PDB entry 9CRO | electron microscopy, 3.50 A resolution | chains S and F of the 15 polymer chains in the assembly

[Chain S]
Molecule: 63-nt RNA strand
Organism: Saccharolobus solfataricus
Sequence (63 nucleotides; each row starts with the number of its first residue):
     1 AUUGAAAGUUCUGUUUCGAAGAAAACCCGCCUCAGAUUCAUUAUGGGGAU
    51 AAUCUCUUAUAGA
Not modelled in the structure: 45-63

[Chain F]
Name: CRISPR-associated aCascade subunit Cas7/Csa2 2
Organism: Saccharolobus solfataricus P2
UniProtKB: Q97Y91 (CSA2B_SACS2); residues 1-321 here = UniProt positions 1-321
Sequence (321 residues; row label = number of the first residue in the row):
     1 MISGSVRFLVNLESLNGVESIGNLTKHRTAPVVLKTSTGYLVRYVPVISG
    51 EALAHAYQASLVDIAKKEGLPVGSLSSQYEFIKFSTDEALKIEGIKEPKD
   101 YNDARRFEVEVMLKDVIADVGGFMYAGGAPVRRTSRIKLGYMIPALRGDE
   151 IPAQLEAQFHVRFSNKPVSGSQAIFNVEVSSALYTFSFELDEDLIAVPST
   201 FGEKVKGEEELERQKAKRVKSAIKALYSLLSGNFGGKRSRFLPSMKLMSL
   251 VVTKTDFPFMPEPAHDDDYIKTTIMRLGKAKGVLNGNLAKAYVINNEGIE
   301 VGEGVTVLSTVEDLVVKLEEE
Not modelled in the structure: 169-172, 321

[Interface between chain S and chain F]
Residue-residue contacts - 24 pairs, chain S then chain F:
  G35(S) / Met-124(F)  base contact
  G35(S) / Arg-132(F)  base contact
  A36(S) / Met-124(F)  base contact
  A36(S) / Ser-135(F)  phosphate contact
  U37(S) / Glu-51(F)  sugar contact
  U38(S) / His-55(F)  stacking on the base
  C39(S) / Asn-16(F)  phosphate contact
  C39(S) / Gly-17(F)  sugar contact
  C39(S) / Val-18(F)  base contact
  C39(S) / Glu-19(F)  hydrogen bond to the base
  C39(S) / Arg-28(F)  salt bridge to the phosphate
  C39(S) / Glu-51(F)  phosphate contact
  A40(S) / Asn-16(F)  phosphate contact
  A40(S) / Gly-236(F)  sugar contact
  A40(S) / Lys-237(F)  sugar contact
  U41(S) / Lys-237(F)  hydrogen bond to the phosphate
  U41(S) / Arg-238(F)  phosphate contact
  U42(S) / Ser-239(F)  phosphate contact
  A43(S) / Val-161(F)  hydrogen bond to the sugar
  A43(S) / Arg-162(F)  sugar contact
  A43(S) / Phe-175(F)  stacking on the base
  A43(S) / Arg-240(F)  salt bridge to the phosphate
  U44(S) / Val-161(F)  phosphate contact
  U44(S) / Phe-163(F)  hydrogen bond to the phosphate
Other interface residues (no listed pair), chain F (27 interface residues in all): Leu-15, Ser-49, Phe-81, Ser-85, Gly-121, Phe-123, Arg-133, Thr-134

[Overview]
Chain S and chain F form an interface of 10 and 27 residues respectively; the contacts include 4 hydrogen
bonds, 2 salt bridges and 2 aromatic stacking contacts. Polar pairs include C39(S)/Glu-19(F),
A43(S)/Val-161(F) and U41(S)/Lys-237(F).
Chain S is a 63-nt RNA strand (Saccharolobus solfataricus) and chain F is CRISPR-associated aCascade subunit
Cas7/Csa2 2 (Saccharolobus solfataricus P2); the structure, Post-targeting aCascade Type IA CRISPR-Cas
Surveillance Complexes, was determined by electron microscopy.
